5EJK - chains A and H of the 16 polymer chains in the assembly; structure by X-ray diffraction, 3.80 A resolution.

== Chain A (and H) ==
Molecule: Gag-Pro-Pol polyprotein
Organism: Rous sarcoma virus (strain Prague C)
Notes: EC 3.4.23.-, 2.7.7.49, 2.7.7.7, 3.1.26.4, 2.7.7.-, 3.1.-.-; chain H of this document is another copy of the same molecule, construct and numbering; everything in this record applies to it too
Reference sequence: P03354 (POL_RSVP); residues 1-270 here correspond to UniProt positions 1281-1550 (UniProt number = residue number + 1280)
Chain sequence (270 residues; each row starts with the number of its first residue):
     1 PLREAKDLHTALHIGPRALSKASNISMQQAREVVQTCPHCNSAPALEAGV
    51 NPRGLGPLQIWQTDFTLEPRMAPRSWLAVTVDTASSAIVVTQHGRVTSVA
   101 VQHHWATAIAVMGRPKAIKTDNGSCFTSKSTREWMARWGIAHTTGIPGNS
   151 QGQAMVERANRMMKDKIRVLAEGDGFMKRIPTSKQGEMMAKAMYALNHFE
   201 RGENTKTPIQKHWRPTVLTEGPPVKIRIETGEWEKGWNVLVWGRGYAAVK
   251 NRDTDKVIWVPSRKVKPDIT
Disordered / not traced: 270 (chain H: 49-51, 217-219, 270)
Differences from the reference sequence: engineered mutation S23 (Cys1303 in P03354), Mse112 (Leu1392 in P03354), Mse135 (Leu1415 in P03354), Mse162 (Leu1442 in P03354), Mse163 (Leu1443 in P03354), Mse188 (Leu1468 in P03354), Mse189 (Leu1469 in P03354); conflict K166 (Arg1446 in P03354)
Modified residues: Mse27, Mse71, Mse155, Mse177, Mse193 (selenomethionine; parent Met); Mse112, Mse135, Mse162, Mse163, Mse188, Mse189 (selenomethionine)
Swiss-Prot annotation at these positions:
  - DNA-binding region: P222 to T270 (Integrase-type)
  - region: D268 to T270 (Involved in homooctamerization)
  - binding site (Zn(2+)): H9, H13, C37, C40
  - binding site (Mg(2+)): D64, D121, E157
Ion coordination: Zn2+: H9, H13, C37, C40
From the paper describing this entry:
  - catalytic residues: D64, D121, E157
  - binding site for RSV Integrase: T66, R158, R161, K164, E229
  - conformationally variable residues (order/disorder transition): S150
  - binding site for RSV Integrase: R17, R31, S124, R227, E229, K266
  - mutagenesis - F199K: abolished catalytic activity on concerted integration (citing earlier work)
  - binding site for the 22-nt DNA strand: R17, R244, R263
  - binding site for the 22-nt DNA strand: R31, R227, W259, R263
  - mutagenesis - R244A, R244C: decreased catalytic activity (citing earlier work)
  - contacts within the chain: R227-W233, W233-K266
  - mutagenesis - W233A, W233E: abolished binding to viral DNA LTR sequence (citing earlier work)
  - self-association interface (contacts with another copy of this molecule): F199
  - mutagenesis - C23S/L112M/L135M/L162M/L163M/L188M/L189M: unchanged catalytic activity

== Interface between chain A and chain H ==
Residue-residue contacts (14):
  K6(A) - E229(H)  salt bridge
  Q28(A) - R263(H)
  R31(A) - R263(H)
  E32(A) - E229(H)
  E32(A) - K264(H)  salt bridge
  Q35(A) - Y246(H)  hydrogen bond
  Q35(A) - P261(H)
  A43(A) - Y246(H)
  P44(A) - R244(H)  hydrogen bond (backbone-side chain)
  A45(A) - R244(H)
  L46(A) - R244(H)  hydrogen bond (backbone-side chain)
  A48(A) - R244(H)
  E229(A) - W242(H)
  T230(A) - W242(H)
Other interface residues (no listed pair), chain A (16 interface residues in all): T36, S42, E47, R263
Other interface residues (no listed pair), chain H (8 interface residues in all): G243

== Overview ==
Chain A and chain H form an interface of 16 and 8 residues respectively; the contacts include 3 hydrogen bonds
and 2 salt bridges. Polar contacts include K6(A)-E229(H), E32(A)-K264(H) and Q35(A)-Y246(H). From the paper:
catalytic residues D64(A), D121(A) and E157(A); R244A and R244C of chain A reduce catalytic activity; 6
substitutions were tested in all.
Both chains are Gag-Pro-Pol polyprotein (Rous sarcoma virus (strain Prague C)). Entry 5EJK (Crystal structure
of the Rous sarcoma virus intasome) was determined by X-ray diffraction.
